4U7B - chains A and B of the 6 polymer chains in the assembly; structure by X-ray diffraction, 3.09 A resolution.

# Chain A (and B)
Name: Mariner Mos1 transposase
Source organism: Drosophila mauritiana
Notes: EC 3.1.-.-; chain B of this document is another copy of the same molecule, construct and numbering; everything in this record applies to it too
Reference sequence: Q7JQ07 (MOS1T_DROMA); numbering as in UniProt (aligned over 4-345)
Sequence (342 residues; numbered 4 to 345; the number before each row is that of its first residue):
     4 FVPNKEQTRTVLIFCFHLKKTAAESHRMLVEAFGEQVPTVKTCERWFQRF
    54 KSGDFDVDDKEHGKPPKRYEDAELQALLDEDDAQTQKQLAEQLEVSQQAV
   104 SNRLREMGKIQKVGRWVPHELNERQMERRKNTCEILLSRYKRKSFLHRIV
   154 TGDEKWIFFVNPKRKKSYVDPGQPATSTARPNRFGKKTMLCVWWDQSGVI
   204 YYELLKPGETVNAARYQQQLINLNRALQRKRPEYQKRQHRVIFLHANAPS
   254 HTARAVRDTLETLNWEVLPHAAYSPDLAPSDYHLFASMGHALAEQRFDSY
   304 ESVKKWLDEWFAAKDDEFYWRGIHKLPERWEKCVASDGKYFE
Differences from the reference sequence: conflict Thr45 (Lys in Q7JQ07), Asn164 (Ser in Q7JQ07), Pro210 (Arg in Q7JQ07), Ala216 (Thr in Q7JQ07), Ala249 (Asp in Q7JQ07), Phe344 (Leu in Q7JQ07)
Cystine bridges: Cys136-Cys336
Swiss-Prot annotation at these positions:
  - DNA-binding region (H-T-H motif): Thr24 to Ser55, Gln89 to Met110
  - region: Ile113 to Asn125 (Linker)
  - binding site (Mg(2+)): Asp156, Asp284
  - site: Arg48 (Important for base-specific DNA-binding), Gln100 (Important for base-specific DNA-binding), Arg118 (Important for base-specific DNA-binding), Arg186 (Critical for target DNA recognition), His293 (Important for base-specific DNA-binding)
  - mutagenesis: Arg48 (R48Q: Loss of DNA binding; when associated with R-100), Gln100 (Q100R: Loss of DNA binding; when associated with Q-48), Arg118 (R118A: Reduces rate of second strand cleavage; when associated with A-216), Trp119 (W119P: Alters cleavage sites in second strand cleavage), Arg186 (R186A: No effect on second strand cleavage. Strongly reduced strand transfer activity), Asp284 (D284A: Loss of catalytic activity)
Reported in the primary citation:
  - catalytic residues: Asp156, Asp284 (citing earlier work)
  - binding site for the 31-nt DNA strand: Pro121, His122, Tyr276, Pro278
  - specificity-determining residues: Pro121

# How chain A and chain B interact
Residue-residue contacts - 120 pairs, chain A then chain B:
  Phe4(A) with Phe58(B), hydrophobic
  Val5(A) with Phe58(B), hydrophobic
  Gln10(A) with Thr13(B); Val60(B)
  Thr13(A) with Gln10(B), hydrogen bond; Thr13(B)
  Val14(A) with Phe17(B), hydrophobic
  Ile16(A) with Val5(B), hydrophobic
  Phe17(A) with Val14(B), hydrophobic; Phe17(B), hydrophobic; Met31(B); Ala35(B), hydrophobic; Phe36(B), hydrophobic
  Cys18(A) with Phe17(B), hydrophobic
  His20(A) with Val5(B); Ala35(B)
  Leu21(A) with Met31(B); Glu34(B); Ala35(B), hydrophobic
  Met31(A) with Phe17(B); Leu21(B)
  Glu34(A) with Leu21(B)
  Ala35(A) with Phe17(B), hydrophobic; His20(B); Leu21(B), hydrophobic
  Phe36(A) with Phe17(B), hydrophobic
  Phe58(A) with Phe4(B), hydrophobic; Val5(B), hydrophobic
  Val60(A) with Gln10(B)
  Leu81(A) with Tyr171(B)
  Asp85(A) with Ser170(B), hydrogen bond; Tyr171(B), hydrogen bond (backbone-backbone); Thr179(B), hydrogen bond
  Ala86(A) with Lys169(B); Ser170(B)
  Gln87(A) with Tyr171(B)
  Gln89(A) with Tyr171(B), hydrogen bond
  Gly111(A) with Asp173(B); Pro174(B)
  Lys112(A) with Val172(B); Asp173(B), salt bridge
  Ile113(A) with Ser170(B); Tyr171(B); Val172(B), hydrogen bond (backbone-backbone); Pro174(B), hydrophobic
  Gln114(A) with Lys169(B); Ser170(B); Tyr171(B)
  Lys115(A) with Lys169(B); Ser170(B), hydrogen bond (backbone-backbone); Val172(B); Gln176(B), hydrogen bond (side chain-backbone); Ala178(B)
  Val116(A) with Arg167(B); Lys168(B); Lys169(B)
  Gly117(A) with Arg167(B), hydrogen bond (backbone-side chain); Lys168(B), hydrogen bond (backbone-backbone); Ala178(B); Thr179(B)
  Arg118(A) with Ser180(B); Thr181(B), hydrogen bond (backbone-backbone)
  Trp119(A) with Pro165(B); Arg167(B); Thr181(B); Ala182(B); Arg183(B)
  Val120(A) with Thr181(B), hydrogen bond (backbone-backbone); Ala182(B); Arg183(B), hydrogen bond (backbone-backbone)
  Pro121(A) with Arg183(B)
  His122(A) with Ala182(B)
  Glu123(A) with Ala182(B); Arg299(B), salt bridge
  Pro165(A) with Trp119(B)
  Arg167(A) with Val116(B); Gly117(B), hydrogen bond (side chain-backbone); Trp119(B)
  Lys168(A) with Val116(B); Gly117(B), hydrogen bond (backbone-backbone)
  Lys169(A) with Ala86(B); Gln114(B); Val116(B)
  Ser170(A) with Asp85(B); Ala86(B); Ile113(B); Gln114(B); Lys115(B), hydrogen bond (backbone-backbone)
  Tyr171(A) with Leu81(B); Asp85(B), hydrogen bond (backbone-backbone); Gln87(B); Gln89(B), hydrogen bond; Ile113(B); Gln114(B)
  Val172(A) with Asp85(B); Lys112(B); Ile113(B), hydrogen bond (backbone-backbone)
  Asp173(A) with Lys112(B), salt bridge
  Pro174(A) with Gly111(B); Ile113(B), hydrophobic
  Gln176(A) with Lys115(B), hydrogen bond (backbone-side chain)
  Pro177(A) with Asp85(B); Glu345(B)
  Ala178(A) with Lys115(B); Val116(B); Gly117(B)
  Thr179(A) with Asp85(B); Gly117(B)
  Ser180(A) with Arg118(B)
  Thr181(A) with Arg118(B), hydrogen bond (backbone-backbone); Trp119(B); Val120(B), hydrogen bond (backbone-backbone)
  Ala182(A) with Trp119(B); Val120(B); His122(B); Glu123(B)
  Arg183(A) with Trp119(B); Val120(B), hydrogen bond (backbone-backbone); Pro121(B)
  Arg186(A) with Arg186(B)
Other interface residues (no listed pair), chain A (59 interface residues in all): Leu32, Gln78, Leu107, Lys166, Gly175, Pro184, Asn185
Other interface residues (no listed pair), chain B (59 interface residues in all): Ile16, Cys18, Leu32, Leu107, Gly175, Pro177, Pro184, Asn185

# Overview
The chain A/chain B interface involves 59 residues from each chain; the contacts include 23 hydrogen bonds and
3 salt bridges. Among the polar pairs are Lys112(A)-Asp173(B), Glu123(A)-Arg299(B) and Thr13(A)-Gln10(B). The
paper reports catalytic residues Asp156(A) and Asp284(A); a binding site for the 31-nt DNA strand at
Pro121(A), His122(A) and Tyr276(A) among others.
Chain A and chain B are both Mariner Mos1 transposase (Drosophila mauritiana); the structure, Crystal
structure of a pre-cleavage Mos1 transpososome, was determined by X-ray diffraction.
